PDB entry 6SEE | electron microscopy, 4.20 A resolution (low resolution: residue-level contacts below are approximate; hydrogen-bond / salt-bridge calls are withheld) | chains F and J of the 11 polymer chains in the assembly

# Chain F
Molecule: Histone H4
From: Homo sapiens
UniProtKB: P62805 (H4_HUMAN); residues 0-102 here correspond to UniProt positions 1-103 (UniProt number = residue number + 1)
Sequence (103 residues; row label = number of the first residue in the row; numbering starts at 0):
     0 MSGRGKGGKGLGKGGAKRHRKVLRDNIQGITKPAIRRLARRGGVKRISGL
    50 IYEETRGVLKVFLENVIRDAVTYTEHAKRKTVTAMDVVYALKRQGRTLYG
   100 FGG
Disordered / not traced: 0-24
Swiss-Prot annotation at these positions:
  - DNA-binding region: Lys16 to Lys20
  - modified residue: Ser1 (N-acetylserine), Arg3 (Asymmetric dimethylarginine), Lys5 (N6-(2-hydroxyisobutyryl)lysine), Lys8 (N6-(2-hydroxyisobutyryl)lysine), Lys12 (N6-(2-hydroxyisobutyryl)lysine), Lys16 (N6-(2-hydroxyisobutyryl)lysine), Lys20 (N6,N6,N6-trimethyllysine), Lys31 (N6-(2-hydroxyisobutyryl)lysine), Lys44 (N6-(2-hydroxyisobutyryl)lysine), Ser47 (Phosphoserine), Tyr51 (Phosphotyrosine), Lys59 (N6-(2-hydroxyisobutyryl)lysine), Lys77 (N6-(2-hydroxyisobutyryl)lysine), Lys79 (N6-(2-hydroxyisobutyryl)lysine), Thr80 (Phosphothreonine), Tyr88 (Phosphotyrosine), Lys91 (N6-(2-hydroxyisobutyryl)lysine)
  - cross-link (Glycyl lysine isopeptide (Lys-Gly)): Lys12 (interchain with G-Cter in SUMO2), Lys20 (interchain with G-Cter in SUMO2), Lys31 (interchain with G-Cter in SUMO2), Lys59 (interchain with G-Cter in SUMO2), Lys79 (interchain with G-Cter in SUMO2), Lys91 (interchain with G-Cter in SUMO2)

# Chain J
Molecule: 145-nt DNA strand
From: synthetic construct
Sequence (145 nucleotides; numbered -72 to 72; the number before each row is that of its first residue; numbers below 1 keep their minus sign (DA-72 is residue -72)):
   -72 ATCGATGTATATATCTGACACGTGCCTGGAGACTAGGGAGTAATCCCCTT
   -22 GGCGGTTAAAACGCGGGGGACAGCGCGTACGTGCGTTTAAGCGGTGCTAG
    28 AGCTGTCTACGACCAATTGAGCGGCCTCGGCACCGGGATTCTGAT

# How chain F and chain J interact
Residue-residue contacts (11):
  Lys44(F) with DG8(J)
  Arg45(F) with DC7(J); DG8(J)
  Ile46(F) with DC7(J); DG8(J)
  Ser47(F) with DC7(J)
  Gly48(F) with DC7(J)
  Arg78(F) with DA28(J)
  Lys79(F) with DG27(J); DA28(J)
  Thr80(F) with DA28(J)
Interface residues without a listed pair, chain F (9 interface residues in all): Arg39
Interface residues without a listed pair, chain J (5 interface residues in all): DT9

# Overview
Chain F and chain J form an interface of 9 and 5 residues respectively. Curated annotation (UniProt) lists a
DNA-binding region on chain F.
Here chain F is Histone H4 (Homo sapiens) and chain J is a 145-nt DNA strand (synthetic construct). Entry 6SEE
(Class2A : CENP-A nucleosome in complex with CENP-C central region) was determined by electron microscopy,
deposited together with 6SE0, 6SE6, 6SEF and 6SEG.
